PDB entry 4GXK | X-ray diffraction, 2.00 A resolution | chains A and T of the 4 polymer chains in the assembly

[Chain A]
Protein: DNA polymerase beta
Source organism: Homo sapiens
Notes: EC 2.7.7.7, 4.2.99.-
UniProt: P06746 (DPOLB_HUMAN); residue numbers follow UniProt; this construct covers 1-335
Chain sequence (335 residues; numbered 1 to 335; the number before each row is that of its first residue):
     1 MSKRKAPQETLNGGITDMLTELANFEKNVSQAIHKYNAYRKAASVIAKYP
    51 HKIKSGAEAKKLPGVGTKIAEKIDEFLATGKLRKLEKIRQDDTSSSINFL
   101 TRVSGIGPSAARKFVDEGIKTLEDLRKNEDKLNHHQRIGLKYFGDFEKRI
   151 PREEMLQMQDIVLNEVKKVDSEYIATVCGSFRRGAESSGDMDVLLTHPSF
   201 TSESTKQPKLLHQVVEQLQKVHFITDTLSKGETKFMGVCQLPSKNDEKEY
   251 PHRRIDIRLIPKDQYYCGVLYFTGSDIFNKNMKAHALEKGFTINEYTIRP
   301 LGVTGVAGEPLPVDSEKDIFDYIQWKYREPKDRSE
Unresolved in the structure: 1-9, 205-206, 245, 301-307
Construct notes: engineered mutation Lys-283 (Arg in P06746)
Metal / ion sites: Na+ site 1: Lys-60, Leu-62, Val-65 (shared with 1 residue of chain D); Na+ site 2: Thr-101, Val-103, Ile-106 (shared with 1 residue of chain P); Mn2+ site 1 near Asp-124 (its only coordinating residue here); Mn2+ site 2: Asp-190, Asp-192, Asp-256 (together with F2A); Mn2+ site 3: Asp-190, Asp-192 (together with F2A)
Ligand contacts: F2A (2'-deoxy-5'-O-[(S)-hydroxy{[(S)-hydroxy(phosphonooxy)phosphoryl]methyl}phosphoryl]adenosine): Arg-149, Gly-179, Ser-180, Arg-183, Ser-188, Gly-189, Asp-190, Asp-192, Asp-256, Tyr-271, Phe-272, Thr-273, Gly-274, Ser-275, Asp-276, Asn-279, Lys-280
Curated features (UniProtKB/Swiss-Prot):
  - region: Arg-183 to Asp-192 (DNA-binding)
  - active site: Lys-72 (Nucleophile)
  - binding site (K(+)): Lys-60, Leu-62, Val-65, Thr-101, Val-103, Ile-106
  - binding site (Na(+)): Lys-60, Leu-62, Val-65, Thr-101, Val-103, Ile-106
  - binding site (dATP): Arg-149, Ser-180, Arg-183, Gly-189, Asp-190
  - binding site (dCTP): Arg-149, Ser-180, Arg-183, Gly-189, Asp-190
  - binding site (dGTP): Arg-149, Ser-180, Arg-183, Gly-189, Asp-190, Asp-192
  - binding site (dTTP): Arg-149, Ser-180, Arg-183, Gly-189, Asp-190
  - binding site (Mg(2+)): Asp-190, Asp-192, Asp-256
  - modified residue: Lys-72 (N6-acetyllysine), Arg-83 (Omega-N-methylarginine), Arg-152 (Omega-N-methylarginine)
  - cross-link (Glycyl lysine isopeptide (Lys-Gly)): Lys-41 (interchain with G-Cter in ubiquitin), Lys-61 (interchain with G-Cter in ubiquitin), Lys-81 (interchain with G-Cter in ubiquitin)
  - natural variant: Leu-22 (L22P: Found in a gastric cancer sample; uncertain significance), Tyr-39 (Y39C: Found in a gastric cancer sample; uncertain significance), Gly-118 (G118V: Decreased DNA-directed DNA polymerase activity), Arg-137 (R137Q: Decreased function in base-excision repair), Arg-149 (R149I: Decreased DNA-directed DNA polymerase activity), Asp-160 (D160N: Found in a gastric cancer sample; uncertain significance), Cys-239 (C239R: Found in a gastric cancer sample; uncertain significance), Lys-289 (K289M: Found in a colon cancer sample; uncertain significance), Asn-294 (N294D: Found in a gastric cancer sample; uncertain significance), Glu-295 (E295K: Found in a gastric cancer sample; uncertain significance)
  - mutagenesis: Phe-25 (F25W: No effect on 5'-dRP lyase activity. Decreased ssDNA binding), His-34 (H34G: Decreased 5'-dRP lyase activity. Decreased ssDNA binding), Lys-35 (K35A: Decreased 5'-dRP lyase activity. Decreased ssDNA binding. Loss of 5'-dRP lyase activity; when associated with A-68 and A-72. Decreased ssDNA binding; when associated with A-68 and A-72 ...), Tyr-39 (Y39F: No effect on 5'-dRP lyase activity; Y39Q: Abolishes DNA polymerase and 5'-dRP lyase activity), Lys-41 (K41R: Abolishes ubiquitination; when associated with R-61 and R-81), Lys-60 (K60A: Decreased 5'-dRP lyase activity. Decreased ssDNA binding), Lys-61 (K61R: Abolishes ubiquitination; when associated with R-41 and R-81), Lys-68 (K68A: No effect on 5'-dRP lyase activity. Decreased ssDNA binding. Loss of 5'-dRP lyase activity; when associated with A-35 and A-72. Decreased ssDNA binding; when associated with A-35 and A-72 ...), Glu-71 (E71Q: No effect on 5'-dRP lyase activity. No effect on structure shown by circular dichroism. No effect on ssDNA binding), Lys-72 (K72A: Severely reduced 5'-dRP lyase activity. Does not affect ssDNA binding. Loss of 5'-dRP lyase activity; when associated with A-35 and A-68. Decreased ssDNA binding ...), Glu-75 (E75A: Slightly decreased 5'-dRP lyase activity. Decreased ssDNA binding. No effect on structure shown by circular dichroism), Lys-81 (K81R: Abolishes ubiquitination; when associated with R-41 and R-61), 5 further mutagenesis entries in UniProt
From the paper describing this entry:
  - mutagenesis - R283K: decreased catalytic activity on incoming dATP
  - mutagenesis - R283K: unchanged catalytic activity on non-damaged guanine
  - mutagenesis - R283K: decreased catalytic activity on 8-oxoG
  - conformationally variable residues: Tyr-271, Phe-272, Lys-283
  - binding site for the 16-nt DNA strand (chain T): Tyr-271
  - binding site for F2A: Asp-276, Asn-279

[Chain T]
Molecule: 16-nt DNA strand
Sequence (16 nucleotides; numbered 1 to 16; the number before each row is that of its first residue):
     1 CCGACGTCGCATCAGC
Modified positions: 8OG (8-oxo-2'-deoxy-guanosine-5'-monophosphate) at position 6

[Chain A / chain T interface]
Residue-residue contacts (14; chain A residue first):
  His-34(A) with DC5(T), stacking on the base
  His-134(A) with DT12(T), phosphate contact
  Leu-228(A) with DA11(T), sugar contact
  Ser-229(A) with DC10(T), phosphate contact; DA11(T), phosphate contact
  Lys-230(A) with DC10(T), hydrogen bond to the phosphate; DA11(T), hydrogen bond to the phosphate
  Gly-231(A) with DC10(T), phosphate contact
  Glu-232(A) with DC10(T), hydrogen bond to the phosphate
  Thr-233(A) with DG9(T), hydrogen bond to the phosphate; DC10(T), hydrogen bond to the phosphate
  Lys-234(A) with DG9(T), hydrogen bond to the base; DC10(T), hydrogen bond to the phosphate
  Tyr-271(A) with 8OG_6(T), hydrogen bond to the base
Other interface residues (no listed pair), chain A (12 interface residues in all): Asn-133, Glu-295
Other interface residues (no listed pair), chain T (7 interface residues in all): DC13
From the paper, about this interface:
  - interface residues, chain A: Tyr-271(A)

[Summary]
Chain A and chain T form an interface of 12 and 7 residues respectively, with 8 hydrogen bonds and 1 aromatic
stacking contact. Among the polar pairs are Lys-234(A)/DG9(T), Tyr-271(A)/8OG_6(T) and Lys-230(A)/DC10(T).
From the paper: a binding site for F2A at Asp-276(A) and Asn-279(A); R283K of chain A reduces catalytic
activity on incoming dATP.
Chain A is DNA polymerase beta (Homo sapiens) and chain T is a 16-nt DNA strand; the structure, R283K DNA
polymerase beta ternary complex with a templating 8OG and incoming dATP analog, was determined by X-ray
diffraction (same publication as 4GXI and 4GXJ).
